Entry 5BKG (electron microscopy, 3.80 A resolution); this record covers chains D and E of the 5 polymer chains in the assembly.

[Chain D]
Protein: Glycine receptor subunit alpha-2
Organism: Homo sapiens
Notes: engineered mutation(s): second cytoplasmic domain deleted
UniProtKB: P23416 (GLRA2_HUMAN); residues 1-425 here correspond to UniProt positions 28-452 (UniProt number = residue number + 27)
Sequence (364 residues; row label = number of the first residue in the row; note: 61 numbers in that range are skipped by the numbering (no residue carries them; nothing is unmodelled there)):
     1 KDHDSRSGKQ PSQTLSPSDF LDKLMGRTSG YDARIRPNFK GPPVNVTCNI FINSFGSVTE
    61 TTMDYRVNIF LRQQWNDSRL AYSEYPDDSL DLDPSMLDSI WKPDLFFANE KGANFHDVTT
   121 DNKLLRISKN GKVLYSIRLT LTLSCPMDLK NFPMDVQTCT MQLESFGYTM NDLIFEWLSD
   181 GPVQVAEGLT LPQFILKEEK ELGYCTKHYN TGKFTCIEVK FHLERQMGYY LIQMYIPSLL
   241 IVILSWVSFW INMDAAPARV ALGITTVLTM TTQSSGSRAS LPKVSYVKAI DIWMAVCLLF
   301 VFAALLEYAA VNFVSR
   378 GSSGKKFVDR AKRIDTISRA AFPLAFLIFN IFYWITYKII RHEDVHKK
Not modelled in the structure: 1-14, 378-382, 419-425
Differences from the reference sequence: linker (378-381)
Disulfides: Cys205-Cys216
Covalently attached groups: N-acetylglucosamine (NAG) linked to Asn45, Asn76
Curated features (UniProtKB/Swiss-Prot):
  - binding site (glycine): Arg72, Ser136, Thr211
  - binding site (strychnine): Arg72
  - binding site (Zn(2+)): Glu199, Glu201, His222
  - site: Leu268 (Important for obstruction of the ion pore in the closed conformation)
  - glycosylation (N-linked (GlcNAc...) asparagine): Asn45, Asn76

[Chain E]
Protein: Glycine receptor subunit beta, Green fluorescent protein
Organism: Homo sapiens
Notes: engineered mutation(s): four substitutions in the GFP
UniProtKB: chimeric construct of P48167, P42212: residues 3-333 from P48167 (GLRB_HUMAN) positions 25-355 (UniProt number = residue number + 22); residues 333-342 from P42212 positions 2-238 (offset varies); residues 342-475 from P48167 (GLRB_HUMAN) positions 400-497 (UniProt number = residue number + 22)
Sequence (702 residues; each row starts with the number of its first residue; note: 113 numbers in that range are skipped by the numbering (no residue carries them; nothing is unmodelled there); a row labelled like 333A-333Z holds insertion residues (333A, then the next letters in order); numbers below 1 keep their minus sign (Gly-19 is residue -19)):
   -19 GVAMPGAEDD VVAALEVLFQ GPKSSKKGKG KKKQYLCPSQ QSAEDLARVP ANSTSNILNR
    41 LLVSYDPRIR PNFKGIPVDV VVNIFINSFG SIQETTMDYR VNIFLRQKWN DPRLKLPSDF
   101 RGSDALTVDP TMYKCLWKPD LFFANEKSAN FHDVTQENIL LFIFRDGDVL VSMRLSITLS
   161 CPLDLTLFPM DTQRCKMQLE SFGYTTDDLR FIWQSGDPVQ LEKIALPQFD IKKEDIEYGN
   221 CTKYYKGTGY YTCVEVIFTL RRQVGFYMMG VYAPTLLIVV LSWLSFWINP DASAARVPLG
   281 IFSVLSLASE CTTLAAELPK VSYVKALDVW LIACLLFGFA SLVEYAVVQV MLN
333A-333Z GGSSAAAVSKGEELFTGVVPILVELD
334A-334Z GDVNGHKFSVSGEGEGDATYGKLTLK
335A-335Z FICTTGKLPVPWPTLVTTLTYGVQCF
336A-336Z SRYPDHMKQHDFFKSAMPEGYVQERT
337A-337Z IFFKDDGNYKTRAEVKFEGDTLVNRI
338A-338Z ELKGIDFKEDGNILGHKLEYNYNSHN
339A-339Z VYIMADKQKNGIKVNFKIRHNIEDGS
340A-340Z VQLADHYQQNTPIGDGPVLLPDNHYL
341A-341Z STQSKLSKDPNEKRDHMVLLEFVTAA
342A-342Z GITLGMDELYKSGSGSGVGETRCKKV
343A-343Z CTSKSDLRSNDFSIVGSLPRDFELSN
344A-344Z YDCYGKPIEVNNGLGKSQAKNNKKPP
345A-345H PAKPVIPT
   447 AAKRIDLYAR ALFPFCFLFF NVIYWSIYL
Not modelled in the structure: -19 to 28, 333A-333Z, 334A-334Z, 335A-335Z, 336A-336Z, 337A-337Z, 338A-338Z, 339A-339Z, 340A-340Z, 341A-341Z, 342A-342Z, 343A-343Z, 344A-344Z, 345A-345H
Differences from the reference sequence: expression tag (-19 to 2); linker (333A-333H, 342L-342Q); conflict Leu335S (Phe64 in P42212), Thr335T (Ser65 in P42212), Lys341E (Ala206 in P42212), Leu342D (His231 in P42212)
Disulfides: Cys161-Cys175, Cys221-Cys233
Covalently attached groups: N-acetylglucosamine (NAG) linked to Asn220
Residues lining bound ligands: glycine (GLY): Phe182, Tyr225, Thr228, Tyr231
Curated features (UniProtKB/Swiss-Prot):
  - binding site (glycine): Arg86, Ser152, Thr228
  - site: Leu285 (Important for obstruction of the ion pore in the closed conformation)
  - glycosylation (N-linked (GlcNAc...) asparagine): Asn32, Asn220
  - modified residue: Tyr335U (Z: -2,3-didehydrotyrosine)
From the paper describing this entry:
  - mutagenesis - N36A, N220A: abolished expression
  - specificity-determining residues: Phe282 (proposed by the authors, not directly observed)

[How chain D and chain E interact]
Contacting residue pairs (70):
  Asp32(D) - Asn32(E)
  Ala33(D) - Asp109(E)
  Arg34(D) - Asn36(E)  hydrogen bond
  Arg34(D) - Asp109(E)
  Arg34(D) - Met112(E)
  Phe39(D) - Ala31(E)  hydrophobic
  Lys40(D) - Phe100(E)
  Lys40(D) - Ser103(E)
  Met63(D) - Pro207(E)  hydrophobic
  Gln73(D) - Thr135(E)
  Asp104(D) - Pro110(E)
  Asp104(D) - Gln136(E)
  Asp104(D) - Glu137(E)
  Asp104(D) - Asn138(E)
  Asp104(D) - Ile139(E)
  Leu105(D) - Val134(E)
  Leu105(D) - Thr135(E)
  Leu105(D) - Asn138(E)
  Phe106(D) - Phe84(E)  hydrophobic
  Phe106(D) - Asn138(E)
  Phe107(D) - Arg154(E)
  Ala108(D) - Asn67(E)  hydrogen bond (backbone-side chain)
  Ala108(D) - Arg154(E)
  Glu110(D) - Asn82(E)
  Glu110(D) - His132(E)
  Glu110(D) - Arg154(E)  salt bridge
  Lys111(D) - His132(E)
  Ala113(D) - Val134(E)  hydrophobic
  Phe115(D) - Asp133(E)
  Phe115(D) - Thr135(E)
  Tyr135(D) - Thr135(E)
  Leu139(D) - Val134(E)  hydrophobic
  Phe166(D) - Phe84(E)  hydrophobic
  Phe166(D) - Asn138(E)
  Phe166(D) - Ile139(E)
  Phe166(D) - Leu140(E)
  Phe166(D) - Ser152(E)
  Phe166(D) - Arg154(E)
  Gly167(D) - Thr107(E)
  Gly167(D) - Leu140(E)
  Tyr168(D) - Asp109(E)  hydrogen bond
  Asp172(D) - Thr107(E)
  Lys207(D) - Glu202(E)  salt bridge
  Tyr209(D) - Phe65(E)  hydrophobic
  Tyr209(D) - Phe84(E)
  Asn210(D) - Asn63(E)
  Asn210(D) - Arg86(E)  hydrogen bond
  Asn210(D) - Gln200(E)
  Thr211(D) - Arg86(E)
  Phe214(D) - Leu140(E)  hydrophobic
  Val267(D) - Phe282(E)  hydrophobic
  Leu268(D) - Phe282(E)  hydrophobic
  Ser275(D) - Glu290(E)  hydrogen bond
  Arg278(D) - Gly250(E)
  Lys283(D) - Pro207(E)
  Lys283(D) - Gln208(E)
  Lys283(D) - Phe246(E)
  Lys283(D) - Glu297(E)  salt bridge
  Val284(D) - Pro207(E)
  Val284(D) - Phe246(E)
  Ser285(D) - Pro207(E)
  Ser285(D) - Gln243(E)  hydrogen bond
  Ser285(D) - Gly245(E)
  Ser285(D) - Phe246(E)
  Ser285(D) - Met249(E)
  Tyr286(D) - Met249(E)
  Val287(D) - Met249(E)  hydrophobic
  Asp291(D) - Met249(E)
  Phe302(D) - Leu261(E)  hydrophobic
  Phe313(D) - Trp267(E)  hydrophobic
Other interface residues (no listed pair), chain D (47 interface residues in all): Lys102, Pro103, Thr169, Val260, Ile264, Thr271, Leu306, Asn312
Other interface residues (no listed pair), chain E (58 interface residues in all): Ser35, Ser68, Arg80, Gly102, Val108, Thr111, Phe142, Met153, Ser156, Gln194, Asp197, Tyr247, Leu257, Leu264, Ile268, Asn269, Ala275, Pro278

[Overview]
47 residues of chain D and 58 residues of chain E are in contact, with 6 hydrogen bonds and 3 salt bridges.
Among the polar pairs are Glu110(D)-Arg154(E), Lys207(D)-Glu202(E) and Lys283(D)-Glu297(E). Bound to chain E:
glycine. The paper reports that N36A and N220A of chain E abolish expression; the specificity determinant
Phe282(E).
Here chain D is Glycine receptor subunit alpha-2 and chain E is Glycine receptor subunit beta, Green
fluorescent protein, both from Homo sapiens. Entry 5BKG (Cyro-EM structure of human Glycine Receptor
alpha2-beta heteromer, glycine bound, (semi)open state) was determined by electron microscopy (same
publication as 5BKF, 7KUY and 7L31).
